6T9A - chains A and B of the 3 polymer chains in the assembly; structure by X-ray diffraction, 2.00 A resolution.

Chain A (and B):
Name: Fucose-binding lectin protein
From: Ralstonia solanacearum
Notes: chain B of this document is another copy of the same molecule, construct and numbering; everything in this record applies to it too
UniProt: A0A0S4TLR1 (A0A0S4TLR1_RALSL); residue numbers follow UniProt; this construct covers 2-91
Chain sequence (90 residues; each row starts with the number of its first residue):
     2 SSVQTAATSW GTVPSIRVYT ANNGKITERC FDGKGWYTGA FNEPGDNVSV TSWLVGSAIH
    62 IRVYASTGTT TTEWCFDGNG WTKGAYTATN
Not modelled in the structure: 2, 91
Construct notes: engineered mutation Phe32 (Trp in A0A0S4TLR1), Phe77 (Trp in A0A0S4TLR1)
Small-molecule neighbours:
  - alpha-L-fucopyranose / beta-L-fucopyranose, molecule 1: Trp11, Arg18, Tyr20, Glu29, Cys31, Tyr38, Gly40, Ala41, Phe42, Ile60, Ile62, Phe77, Trp82
  - alpha-L-fucopyranose / beta-L-fucopyranose, molecule 2: Pro15, Ile17, Phe32, Trp37
  - alpha-L-fucopyranose / beta-L-fucopyranose, molecule 3: Trp54, Arg63, Glu74, Cys76, Gly85, Ala86, Tyr87

Interface between chain A and chain B:
Residue-residue contacts (36):
  Asn48(A) - Val4(B)
  Asn48(A) - Gln5(B)
  Asn48(A) - Thr6(B)  hydrogen bond (side chain-backbone)
  Ser50(A) - Thr6(B)  hydrogen bond
  Ser50(A) - Ala7(B)
  Ser50(A) - Ala8(B)
  Val51(A) - Ala8(B)
  Thr52(A) - Thr9(B)
  Thr52(A) - Ser10(B)  hydrogen bond
  Ser53(A) - Ser10(B)  hydrogen bond (backbone-side chain)
  Trp54(A) - Gly12(B)
  Trp54(A) - Pro15(B)  hydrophobic
  Leu55(A) - Thr13(B)
  Tyr65(A) - Thr6(B)
  Tyr65(A) - Ala8(B)  hydrophobic
  Tyr65(A) - Ile17(B)
  Tyr65(A) - Val19(B)
  Tyr65(A) - Trp37(B)
  Ser67(A) - Val4(B)
  Ser67(A) - Thr6(B)
  Gly69(A) - Ser3(B)
  Gly69(A) - Val4(B)  hydrogen bond (backbone-backbone)
  Thr70(A) - Val4(B)
  Thr72(A) - Val4(B)
  Glu74(A) - Trp37(B)
  Ala86(A) - Trp37(B)
  Tyr87(A) - Val19(B)
  Tyr87(A) - Thr21(B)
  Tyr87(A) - Arg30(B)
  Tyr87(A) - Trp37(B)
  Thr88(A) - Arg30(B)  hydrogen bond (backbone-side chain)
  Ala89(A) - Arg30(B)
  Thr90(A) - Thr28(B)  hydrogen bond
  Thr90(A) - Glu29(B)
  Thr90(A) - Arg30(B)
  Thr90(A) - Thr39(B)
Interface residues without a listed pair, chain A (20 interface residues in all): Val56, Arg63
Interface residues without a listed pair, chain B (20 interface residues in all): Asn23

Overview:
The chain A/chain B interface involves 20 residues from each chain, with 7 hydrogen bonds. Polar contacts
include Asn48(A)-Thr6(B), Ser50(A)-Thr6(B) and Thr52(A)-Ser10(B). Bound to chain A: 3 copies of a glycan.
Both chains are Fucose-binding lectin protein (Ralstonia solanacearum). Entry 6T9A (Crystal structrue of RSL
W31FW76F lectin mutant in complex with L-fucose) was determined by X-ray diffraction (same publication as
6T9B).
